PDB entry 7EH1 | X-ray diffraction, 2.90 A resolution | chains D and F of the 9 polymer chains in the assembly

== Chain D ==
Molecule: DNA-directed RNA polymerase subunit beta'
Organism: Thermus thermophilus HB8
Notes: EC 2.7.7.6
UniProt: Q8RQE8 (RPOC_THET8); numbering as in UniProt (aligned over 1-1524)
Sequence (1524 residues; numbered 1 to 1524; the number before each row is that of its first residue):
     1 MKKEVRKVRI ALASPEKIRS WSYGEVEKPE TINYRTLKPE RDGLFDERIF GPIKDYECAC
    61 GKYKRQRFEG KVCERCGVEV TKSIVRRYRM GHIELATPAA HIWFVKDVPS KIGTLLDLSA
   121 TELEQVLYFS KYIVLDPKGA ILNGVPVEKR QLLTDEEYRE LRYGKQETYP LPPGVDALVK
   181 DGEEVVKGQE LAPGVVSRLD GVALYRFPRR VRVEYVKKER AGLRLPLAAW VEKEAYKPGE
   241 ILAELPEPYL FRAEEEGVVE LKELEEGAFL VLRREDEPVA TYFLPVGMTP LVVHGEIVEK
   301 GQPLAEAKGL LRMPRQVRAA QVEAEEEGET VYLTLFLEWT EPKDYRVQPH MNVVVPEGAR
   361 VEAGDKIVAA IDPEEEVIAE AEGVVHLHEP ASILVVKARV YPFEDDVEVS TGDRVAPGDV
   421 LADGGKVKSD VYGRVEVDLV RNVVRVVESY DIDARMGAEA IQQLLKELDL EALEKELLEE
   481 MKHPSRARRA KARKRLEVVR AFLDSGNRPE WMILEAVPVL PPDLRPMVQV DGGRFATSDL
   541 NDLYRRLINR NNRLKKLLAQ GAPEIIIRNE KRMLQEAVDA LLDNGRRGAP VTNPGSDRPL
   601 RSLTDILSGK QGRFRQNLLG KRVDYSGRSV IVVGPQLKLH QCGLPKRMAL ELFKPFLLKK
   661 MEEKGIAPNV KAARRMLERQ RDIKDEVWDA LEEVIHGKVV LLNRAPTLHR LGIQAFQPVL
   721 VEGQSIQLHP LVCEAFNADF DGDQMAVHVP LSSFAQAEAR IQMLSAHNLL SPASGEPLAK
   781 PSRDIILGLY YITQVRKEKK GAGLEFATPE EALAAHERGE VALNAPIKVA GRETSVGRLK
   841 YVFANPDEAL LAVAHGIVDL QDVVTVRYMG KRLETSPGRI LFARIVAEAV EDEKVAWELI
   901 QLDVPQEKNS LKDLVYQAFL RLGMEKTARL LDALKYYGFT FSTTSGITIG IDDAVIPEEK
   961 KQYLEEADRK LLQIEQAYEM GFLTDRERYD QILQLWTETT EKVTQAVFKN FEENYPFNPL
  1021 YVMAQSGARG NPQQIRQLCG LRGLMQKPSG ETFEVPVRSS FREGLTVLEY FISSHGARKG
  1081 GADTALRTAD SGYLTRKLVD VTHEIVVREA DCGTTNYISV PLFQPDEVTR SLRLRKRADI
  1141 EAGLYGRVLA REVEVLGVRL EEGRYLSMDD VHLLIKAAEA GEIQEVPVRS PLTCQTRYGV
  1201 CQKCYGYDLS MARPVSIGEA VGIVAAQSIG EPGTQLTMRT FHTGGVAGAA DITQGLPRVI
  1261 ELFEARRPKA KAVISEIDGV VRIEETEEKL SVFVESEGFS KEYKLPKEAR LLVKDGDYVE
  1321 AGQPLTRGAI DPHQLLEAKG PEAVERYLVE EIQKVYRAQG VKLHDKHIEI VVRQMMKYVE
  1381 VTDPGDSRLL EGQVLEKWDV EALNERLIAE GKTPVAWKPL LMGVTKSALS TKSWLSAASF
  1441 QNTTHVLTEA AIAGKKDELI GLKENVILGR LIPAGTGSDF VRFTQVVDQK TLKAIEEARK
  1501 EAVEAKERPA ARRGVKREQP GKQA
Disordered / not traced: 1-2, 1238-1251, 1503-1524
Bound ions: Zn2+ site 1: Cys58, Cys60, Cys73, Cys76; Mg2+ site 1: Asp739, Asp741, Asp743 (shared with 1 residue of chain I); Mg2+ site 2: Lys840 (shared with 1 residue of chain B); Zn2+ site 2: Cys1112, Cys1194, Cys1201, Cys1204
Residues lining bound ligands:
  - CMPcPP (2TM; 5'-O-[(S)-hydroxy{[(S)-hydroxy(phosphonooxy)phosphoryl]methyl}phosphoryl]cytidine): Arg704, Pro706, Asn737, Asp739, Arg1029
  - 1,4-butanediol (BU1): Leu881, Tyr937, Thr940, Phe941

== Chain F ==
Molecule: RNA polymerase sigma factor SigA
Organism: Thermus thermophilus HB8
UniProt: Q5SKW1 (Q5SKW1_THET8); residues 1-423 here = UniProt positions 1-423
Sequence (443 residues; numbered -19 to 423; the number before each row is that of its first residue; numbers below 1 keep their minus sign (Met-19 is residue -19)):
   -19 MGSSHHHHHH SSGLVPRGSH MKKSKRKNAQ AQEAQETEVL VQEEAEELPE FPEGEPDPDL
    41 EDPDLTLEDD LLDLPEEGEG LDLEEEEEDL PIPKISTSDP VRQYLHEIGQ VPLLTLEEEV
   101 ELARKVEEGM EAIKKLSEIT GLDPDLIREV VRAKILGSAR VRHIPGLKET LDPKTVEEID
   161 QKLKSLPKEH KRYLHIAREG EAARQHLIEA NLRLVVSIAK KYTGRGLSFL DLIQEGNQGL
   221 IRAVEKFEYK RRFKFSTYAT WWIRQAINRA IADQARTIRI PVHMVETINK LSRTARQLQQ
   281 ELGREPTYEE IAEAMGPGWD AKRVEETLKI AQEPVSLETP IGDEKDSFYG DFIPDEHLPS
   341 PVDAATQSLL SEELEKALSK LSEREAMVLK LRKGLIDGRE HTLEEVGAFF GVTRERIRQI
   401 ENKALRKLKY HESRTRKLRD FLD
Disordered / not traced: -19 to 77
Construct notes: expression tag (-19 to 0)
Bound ions: Mg2+: Gly296, Trp299

== Chain D / chain F interface ==
Pairs across the interface (137):
  Glu30(D) with Arg259(F)
  Thr31(D) with Thr257(F), hydrogen bond (side chain-backbone); Ile258(F)
  Ile32(D) with Ile258(F)
  Tyr34(D) with Ile258(F), hydrophobic; Arg259(F); Ile260(F), hydrophobic; Pro261(F); Met264(F); Ile310(F)
  Ile53(D) with His337(F)
  Arg65(D) with Gly378(F), hydrogen bond (side chain-backbone); Arg379(F); Glu380(F), salt bridge
  Arg67(D) with Asp377(F)
  Ser83(D) with His337(F), hydrogen bond
  Tyr128(D) with Gln83(F), hydrogen bond (backbone-side chain)
  Phe129(D) with Gln83(F), hydrogen bond (backbone-side chain); Glu87(F)
  Ser130(D) with Gln83(F)
  Arg206(D) with Glu101(F), salt bridge
  Phe207(D) with Glu97(F); Glu98(F); Glu101(F)
  Arg209(D) with Glu97(F), salt bridge
  Pro349(D) with Leu96(F), hydrophobic; Glu97(F)
  His350(D) with Leu96(F); Arg232(F)
  Asn352(D) with Arg104(F)
  Ile371(D) with Lys230(F); Arg232(F)
  Asp372(D) with Arg232(F), salt bridge
  Ala391(D) with Glu97(F)
  Asp406(D) with Lys168(F); Lys171(F), salt bridge
  Val407(D) with Lys171(F), hydrogen bond (backbone-side chain)
  Glu408(D) with Lys164(F); Lys171(F), salt bridge
  Val409(D) with Lys164(F)
  Ser410(D) with Lys164(F); Leu174(F); His175(F); Arg178(F)
  Thr411(D) with Ile135(F); Arg178(F), hydrogen bond (backbone-side chain)
  Gly412(D) with Lys134(F)
  Asp413(D) with Lys164(F), salt bridge; Arg178(F), salt bridge
  Arg434(D) with Ile135(F), hydrogen bond (side chain-backbone)
  Val437(D) with His175(F)
  Leu439(D) with Arg172(F)
  Pro526(D) with Leu317(F)
  Val530(D) with Tyr329(F); Ile333(F), hydrophobic
  Gly532(D) with Lys309(F)
  Gly533(D) with Lys309(F)
  Arg534(D) with Gln312(F); Glu313(F), hydrogen bond (side chain-backbone)
  Phe535(D) with Pro314(F); Val315(F), hydrogen bond (backbone-backbone)
  Ala536(D) with Val315(F); Leu317(F), hydrophobic
  Thr537(D) with Val315(F), hydrogen bond (backbone-backbone); Ser316(F); Leu317(F), hydrogen bond (backbone-backbone)
  Ser538(D) with Leu317(F); Glu318(F)
  Asp539(D) with Ser316(F), hydrogen bond; Glu318(F), hydrogen bond (backbone-side chain)
  Asp542(D) with Thr257(F), hydrogen bond
  Arg545(D) with Gln254(F), hydrogen bond (side chain-backbone); Arg256(F); Thr257(F)
  Asn549(D) with Gln254(F), hydrogen bond
  Arg550(D) with Ser208(F), hydrogen bond; Asp211(F), salt bridge
  Arg553(D) with Asp211(F), salt bridge; Gln214(F); Glu215(F), salt bridge; Gln218(F)
  Lys555(D) with Arg142(F), hydrogen bond (backbone-side chain)
  Lys556(D) with Gln218(F), hydrogen bond
  Leu557(D) with Gln214(F); Ile221(F), hydrophobic
  Leu558(D) with Arg140(F); Arg142(F)
  Ala559(D) with Arg132(F); Ile144(F)
  Gln560(D) with Arg184(F), hydrogen bond (backbone-side chain); Ile221(F); Arg222(F), hydrogen bond
  Gly561(D) with Arg140(F); Arg184(F), hydrogen bond (backbone-side chain); Gln185(F)
  Ala562(D) with Arg140(F), hydrogen bond (backbone-side chain); Ile221(F), hydrophobic
  Pro563(D) with Gln185(F); Ile188(F), hydrophobic; Glu189(F)
  Glu564(D) with Glu189(F)
  Ile565(D) with Tyr84(F), hydrophobic; Glu87(F); Val91(F), hydrophobic; Glu189(F); Leu192(F), hydrophobic
  Ile566(D) with Ile188(F), hydrophobic; Leu192(F), hydrophobic; Gln214(F); Asn217(F)
  Arg568(D) with Glu87(F), salt bridge
  Asn569(D) with Tyr84(F); Gln214(F), hydrogen bond
  Glu570(D) with Gln214(F), hydrogen bond
  Arg572(D) with Pro80(F), hydrogen bond (side chain-backbone); Gln83(F); Tyr84(F); Glu87(F), salt bridge
  Met573(D) with Leu210(F), hydrophobic; Asp211(F); Gln214(F)
  Glu576(D) with Pro80(F)
  Arg587(D) with Ser78(F)
  Arg598(D) with Ser316(F), hydrogen bond; Glu318(F)
  Arg601(D) with Glu318(F); Phe328(F)
  Gln611(D) with Lys325(F); Asp326(F)
  Asn669(D) with Asp420(F), hydrogen bond
  Lys671(D) with Asp420(F); Phe421(F); Asp423(F), salt bridge
  Ala672(D) with Asp420(F)
  Arg674(D) with Val342(F); Thr346(F), hydrogen bond
  Arg675(D) with Asp420(F), salt bridge
Other interface residues (no listed pair), chain D (87 interface residues in all): Arg35, Ile84, Glu156, Arg159, Arg162, Tyr163, Glu375, Ser392, Met527, Val528, Ile567, Pro594, Pro668, Val670
Other interface residues (no listed pair), chain F (86 interface residues in all): His86, Gln90, Val100, Glu129, Leu136, Gly137, Pro145, Leu166, Gly206, Ile213, Tyr229, Pro320, Leu338, Leu349

== Summary ==
87 residues of chain D and 86 residues of chain F are in contact; the contacts include 30 hydrogen bonds and
15 salt bridges. Among the polar pairs are Arg65(D)-Glu380(F), Arg206(D)-Glu101(F) and Arg209(D)-Glu97(F).
Bound to chain D: 1,4-butanediol and CMPcPP.
Chain D is DNA-directed RNA polymerase subunit beta' and chain F is RNA polymerase sigma factor SigA, both
from Thermus thermophilus HB8; the structure, Thermus thermophilus transcription initiation complex containing
a template-strand purine at position TSS-2, GpG RNA primer, and ..., was determined by X-ray diffraction (same
publication as 7EH0 and 7EH2).
